Entry 1EZQ (X-ray diffraction, 2.20 A resolution); this record covers chains A and B.

Chain A:
Protein: Coagulation factor xa
From: Homo sapiens
Notes: EC 3.4.21.6; fragment: activated factor xa, heavy chain
Reference sequence: P00742 (FA10_HUMAN); the construct lacks a stretch of the UniProt sequence and is renumbered around it, so the offset changes along the chain: 16-61 = UniProt 235-280; 62-123 = UniProt 282-343; 124-131 = UniProt 345-352; 132-145 = UniProt 355-368; 4 more segments
Chain sequence (254 residues; numbered 16 to 264 plus 7 insertion-coded residues; 2 numbers in that range are skipped by the numbering (no residue carries them; nothing is unmodelled there); the number before each row is that of its first residue; a row labelled like 131A-131B holds insertion residues (131A, then the next letters in order)):
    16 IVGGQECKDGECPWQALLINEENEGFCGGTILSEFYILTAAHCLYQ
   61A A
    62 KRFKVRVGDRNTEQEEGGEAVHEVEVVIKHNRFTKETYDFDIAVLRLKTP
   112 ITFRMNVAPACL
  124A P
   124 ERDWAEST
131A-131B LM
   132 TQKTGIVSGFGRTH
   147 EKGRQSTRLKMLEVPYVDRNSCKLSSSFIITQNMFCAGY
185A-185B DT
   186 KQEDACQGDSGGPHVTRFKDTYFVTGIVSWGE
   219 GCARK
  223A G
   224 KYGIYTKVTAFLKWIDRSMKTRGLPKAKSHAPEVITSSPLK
Unresolved in the structure: 245-264
UniProt features mapped onto this chain:
  - region: Ser252 to Ser261 (O-glycosylated at one site)
  - active site (Charge relay system): His57, Asp102, Ser195
Disulfides: Cys22-Cys27, Cys42-Cys58, Cys168-Cys182, Cys191-Cys220
Metal / ion sites: Ca2+: Asp70, Asn72, Gln75, Glu80
Residues lining bound ligands: rpr128515 (RPR; 3-[(3'-aminomethyl-biphenyl-4-carbonyl)-amino]-2-(3-carbamimidoyl-benzyl)-butyric acid methyl ester): Glu97, Thr98, Tyr99, Arg143, Glu147, Phe174, Asp189, Ala190, Cys191, Gln192, Ser195, Val213, Ser214, Trp215, Gly216, Glu217, Gly219, Cys220, Ala221, Gly226, Ile227

Chain B:
Protein: Coagulation factor xa
From: Homo sapiens
Notes: EC 3.4.21.6; fragment: factor x light chain
Reference sequence: P00742 (FA10_HUMAN); residues -82 to 51 here correspond to UniProt positions 46-179 (UniProt number = residue number + 128)
Chain sequence (134 residues; each row starts with the number of its first residue; numbers below 1 keep their minus sign (Glu-82 is residue -82)):
   -82 EEMKKGHLERECMEETCSYEEAREVFEDSDKTNEFWNKYKDGDQCETSPC
   -32 QNQGKCKDGLGEYTCTCLEGFEGKNCELFTRKLCSLDNGDCDQFCHEEQN
    18 SVVCSCARGYTLADNGKACIPTGPYPCGKQTLER
Unresolved in the structure: -82 to -1, 51
UniProt features mapped onto this chain:
  - modified residue: Glu-82 (4-carboxyglutamate), Glu-81 (4-carboxyglutamate), Glu-74 (4-carboxyglutamate), Glu-72 (4-carboxyglutamate), Glu-69 (4-carboxyglutamate), Glu-68 (4-carboxyglutamate), Glu-63 (4-carboxyglutamate), Glu-62 (4-carboxyglutamate), Glu-59 (4-carboxyglutamate), Glu-56 (4-carboxyglutamate), Glu-49 (4-carboxyglutamate), Asp-25 (3R: -3-hydroxyaspartate)
Disulfides: Cys1-Cys12, Cys8-Cys21, Cys23-Cys36

Chain A / chain B interface:
Pairs across the interface - 43 pairs, chain A then chain B:
  Gly25(A) with Gln47(B); Thr48(B), hydrogen bond (backbone-backbone)
  Glu26(A) with Gln47(B), hydrogen bond (backbone-side chain)
  Trp29(A) with Gly45(B); Lys46(B); Gln47(B)
  Phe114(A) with Tyr42(B)
  Arg115(A) with Tyr42(B); Thr48(B); Glu50(B)
  Met116(A) with Tyr42(B); Thr48(B), hydrogen bond; Glu50(B), hydrogen bond (backbone-side chain)
  Asn117(A) with Thr48(B), hydrogen bond (backbone-side chain)
  Ala119(A) with Thr48(B)
  Pro120(A) with Tyr42(B); Cys44(B); Gly45(B), hydrogen bond (backbone-backbone)
  Ala121(A) with Cys44(B); Gly45(B)
  Cys122(A) with Cys44(B), disulfide; Gly45(B), hydrogen bond (side chain-backbone)
  Leu123(A) with Phe11(B)
  Glu124(A) with Phe11(B); His13(B), salt bridge
  Pro124A(A) with Phe11(B), hydrophobic
  Trp127(A) with Asn5(B), hydrogen bond; Gln10(B), hydrogen bond (side chain-backbone); Phe11(B), hydrophobic; Cys12(B)
  Thr131(A) with Asn5(B)
  Phe203(A) with Asn5(B); Asp9(B)
  Lys204(A) with Cys8(B); Asp9(B)
  Asp205(A) with Gly45(B); Lys46(B), hydrogen bond (backbone-side chain)
  Thr206(A) with Gly45(B); Lys46(B)
  Tyr207(A) with Gly45(B), hydrogen bond (backbone-backbone); Gln47(B)
  Phe208(A) with Gln10(B); Phe11(B), hydrophobic
Interface residues without a listed pair, chain A (25 interface residues in all): Asp24, Pro28, Asp126
Interface residues without a listed pair, chain B (20 interface residues in all): Asp4, Ser22, Ala24, Tyr27, Pro43, Leu49
Disulfides between the chains: Cys122(A)-Cys44(B)

Overview:
25 residues of chain A and 20 residues of chain B are in contact; the contacts include 1 disulfide bond, 11
hydrogen bonds and 1 salt bridge. Among the polar pairs are Glu124(A)-His13(B), Glu26(A)-Gln47(B) and
Met116(A)-Thr48(B). Bound to chain A: rpr128515.
Here chain A is Coagulation factor xa and chain B is Coagulation factor xa, both from Homo sapiens. Entry 1EZQ
(Crystal structure of human coagulation factor xa complexed with rpr128515) was determined by X-ray
diffraction together with 1F0T and 1F0U from the same study.
